3HUJ - chains G and H of the 4 polymer chains in the assembly; structure by X-ray diffraction, 2.50 A resolution.

Chain G:
Protein: NKT15 T cell receptor alpha-chain
Organism: Homo sapiens
Sequence (209 residues; numbered -1 to 210; 3 numbers in that range are skipped by the numbering (no residue carries them; nothing is unmodelled there); the number before each row is that of its first residue; numbers below 1 keep their minus sign (Met-1 is residue -1)):
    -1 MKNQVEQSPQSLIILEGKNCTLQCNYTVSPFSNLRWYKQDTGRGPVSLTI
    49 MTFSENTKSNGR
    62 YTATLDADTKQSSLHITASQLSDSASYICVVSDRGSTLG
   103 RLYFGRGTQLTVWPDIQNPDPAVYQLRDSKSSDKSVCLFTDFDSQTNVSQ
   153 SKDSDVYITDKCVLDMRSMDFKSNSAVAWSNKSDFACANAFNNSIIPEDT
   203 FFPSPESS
Disordered / not traced: -1 to 0, 136, 207-210
Disulfide bonds: Cys22-Cys90, Cys139-Cys189
Ligand contacts: AGH (n-{(1S,2R,3S)-1-[(alpha-D-galactopyranosyloxy)methyl]-2,3-dihydroxyheptadecyl}hexacosanamide): Pro28, Phe29, Ser30, Asp94, Arg95, Gly96
Reported in the primary citation:
  - binding site for AGH: Pro28, Asp94, Arg95, Gly96

Chain H:
Protein: NKT15 T cell receptor beta-chain
Organism: Homo sapiens
Sequence (246 residues; each row starts with the number of its first residue; note: 2 numbers in that range are skipped by the numbering (no residue carries them; nothing is unmodelled there); numbering starts at 0):
     0 MEADIYQTPRYLVIGTGKKITLECSQTMGHDKMYWYQQDPGMELHLIHYS
    50 YGVNSTEKGDLSSE
    65 STVSRIRTEHFPLTLESARPSHTSQYLCASSGLRDRGLY
   105 EQYFGPGTRLTVTEDLKNVFPPEVAVFEPSEAEISHTQKATLVCLATGFY
   155 PDHVELSWWVNGKEVHSGVCTDPQPLKEQPALNDSRYALSSRLRVSATFW
   205 QNPRNHFRCQVQFYGLSENDEWTQDRAKPVTQIVSAEAWGRAD
Disordered / not traced: 0
Disulfide bonds: Cys23-Cys92, Cys148-Cys213

How chain G and chain H interact:
Cross-chain cystine bridges: Cys164(G)-Cys174(H)
Residue-residue contacts - 89 pairs, chain G then chain H:
  Arg33(G) with Tyr103(H), hydrogen bond (side chain-backbone); Gln106(H)
  Tyr35(G) with Gln106(H); Phe108(H), hydrophobic
  Gln37(G) with Gln37(H), hydrogen bond; Leu91(H)
  Gly40(G) with Gln89(H), hydrogen bond (backbone-side chain)
  Arg41(G) with Gln89(H)
  Gly42(G) with Leu91(H); Gly109(H); Pro110(H)
  Pro43(G) with Leu43(H), hydrophobic; Phe108(H)
  Ser45(G) with Glu105(H)
  Ile48(G) with Arg100(H); Leu102(H), hydrophobic; Glu105(H)
  Thr50(G) with Arg100(H); Leu102(H)
  Glu53(G) with Arg100(H), salt bridge
  Lys56(G) with Arg100(H)
  Ile89(G) with Leu43(H), hydrophobic
  Thr98(G) with Lys31(H), hydrogen bond (backbone-side chain); Tyr50(H)
  Leu99(G) with Tyr50(H)
  Leu104(G) with Gln106(H)
  Phe106(G) with Tyr35(H); Leu43(H), hydrophobic; Gln106(H)
  Arg108(G) with Glu42(H), salt bridge
  Asp122(G) with His140(H), salt bridge
  Tyr126(G) with Ser134(H); Ala136(H); Glu137(H); His140(H); Thr141(H)
  Gln127(G) with Ser134(H), hydrogen bond (backbone-side chain)
  Leu128(G) with Phe131(H), hydrophobic; Glu132(H); Pro133(H), hydrophobic; Ser134(H); Thr145(H); Val147(H), hydrophobic
  Arg129(G) with Phe131(H); Glu132(H), hydrogen bond (backbone-backbone)
  Asp130(G) with Val130(H); Phe131(H)
  Ser131(G) with Val130(H), hydrogen bond (side chain-backbone); Glu132(H); Glu241(H)
  Ser137(G) with Phe131(H)
  Val138(G) with Phe131(H), hydrophobic; Val147(H), hydrophobic; Leu149(H), hydrophobic
  Leu140(G) with Thr145(H)
  Asp143(G) with Thr141(H); Arg198(H), salt bridge
  Tyr159(G) with Leu180(H), hydrophobic; Glu182(H), hydrogen bond (side chain-backbone)
  Ile160(G) with Leu180(H)
  Thr161(G) with Asp176(H), hydrogen bond; Ser194(H); Arg196(H)
  Asp162(G) with Asp176(H); Arg196(H)
  Cys164(G) with Cys174(H), disulfide; Thr175(H); Arg196(H)
  Val165(G) with Cys174(H), hydrogen bond (backbone-side chain)
  Leu166(G) with Gly172(H); Val173(H); Cys174(H); Arg198(H)
  Asp167(G) with Ser171(H); Gly172(H), hydrogen bond (backbone-backbone)
  Met168(G) with Lys143(H); Gly172(H); Arg198(H)
  Arg169(G) with His170(H); Ser171(H), hydrogen bond
  Phe173(G) with Lys143(H); Arg198(H)
  Ser175(G) with Arg198(H), hydrogen bond
  Ser177(G) with Arg196(H), hydrogen bond (backbone-side chain)
  Ala178(G) with Arg196(H)
  Val179(G) with Arg196(H)
  Trp181(G) with Leu149(H), hydrophobic; Ala192(H), hydrophobic
  Phe203(G) with Ala136(H), hydrophobic
Also at the interface, not in a pair above, chain G (53 interface residues in all): Asn31, Met49, Gly96, Gly100, Thr142, Ser156, Pro205
Also at the interface, not in a pair above, chain H (49 interface residues in all): Tyr33, Ser95, Lys181, Val199, Ser200, Ala242

Overview:
The interface between chain G and chain H involves 53 residues on one side and 49 on the other; the contacts
include 1 disulfide bond, 14 hydrogen bonds and 4 salt bridges. Among the polar pairs are Glu53(G)-Arg100(H),
Arg108(G)-Glu42(H) and Asp122(G)-His140(H). The paper reports a binding site for AGH at Pro28(G), Asp94(G) and
Arg95(G) among others.
Here chain G is NKT15 T cell receptor alpha-chain and chain H is NKT15 T cell receptor beta-chain, both from
Homo sapiens. Entry 3HUJ (Crystal structure of human CD1d-alpha-Galactosylceramide in complex with
semi-invariant NKT cell receptor) was determined by X-ray diffraction together with 3HE6 and 3HE7 from the
same study.
